6DCB - chain A; structure by X-ray diffraction, 2.00 A resolution.

[Chain A]
Molecule: 7SK snRNA methylphosphate capping enzyme
From: Homo sapiens
Notes: EC 2.1.1.-
UniProtKB: Q7L2J0 (MEPCE_HUMAN); residue numbers follow UniProt; this construct covers 400-689
Sequence (309 residues; each row starts with the number of its first residue):
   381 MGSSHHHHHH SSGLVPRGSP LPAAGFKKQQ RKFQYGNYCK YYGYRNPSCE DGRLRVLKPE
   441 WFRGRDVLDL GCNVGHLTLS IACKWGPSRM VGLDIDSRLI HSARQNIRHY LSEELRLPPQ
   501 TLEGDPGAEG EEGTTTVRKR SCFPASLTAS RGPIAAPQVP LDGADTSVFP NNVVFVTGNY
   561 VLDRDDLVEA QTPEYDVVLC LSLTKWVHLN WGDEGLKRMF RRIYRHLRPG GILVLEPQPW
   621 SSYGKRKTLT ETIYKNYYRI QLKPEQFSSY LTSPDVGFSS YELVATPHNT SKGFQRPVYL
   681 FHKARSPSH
Not modelled in the structure: 381-410, 493-545, 689
Sequence notes: expression tag (381-399)
Swiss-Prot annotation at these positions:
  - binding site (S-adenosyl-L-methionine): Tyr422, Arg433, Gly451 to Asn453, Asp474, Ile475, Asn559, Tyr560, Leu581
  - cross-link: Lys643 (Glycyl lysine isopeptide (Lys-Gly) (interchain with G-Cter in SUMO2))
  - mutagenesis: Tyr421 (Y421A: Nearly abolished methyltransferase activity), Val447 to Asp449 (Abolished methyltransferase activity and reduced interaction with LARP7, without affecting interaction with P-TEFb), Lys585 (K585A: Decreased methyltransferase activity), Phe674 (F674A: Strongly reduced methyltransferase activity)
Small-molecule neighbours: S-adenosylhomocysteine (SAH): Tyr415, Gly416, Asn417, Tyr421, Tyr422, Arg425, Arg433, Leu450, Gly451, Cys452, Asn453, Leu473, Asp474, Ile475, Asp476, Leu479, Gly558, Asn559, Tyr560, Val561, Leu581, Ser582, Leu583, Trp586, Val587, Trp591, Glu616

[Overview]
Bound to chain A: S-adenosylhomocysteine. From UniProt: 10 S-adenosyl-L-methionine-binding residues and 6
mutagenesis sites.
Chain A is 7SK snRNA methylphosphate capping enzyme (Homo sapiens); the structure, Structure of
methylphosphate capping enzyme methyltransferase domain in complex with 5' end of 7SK RNA, was determined by
X-ray diffraction (same publication as 6DCC).
